Entry 6K0B (electron microscopy, 4.30 A resolution (low resolution: residue-level contacts below are approximate; hydrogen-bond / salt-bridge calls are withheld)); this record covers chains H and V of the 14 polymer chains in the assembly.

[Chain H]
Name: Ribonuclease P protein component 4
From: Methanocaldococcus jannaschii (strain ATCC 43067 / DSM 2661 / JAL-1 / JCM 10045 / NBRC 100440)
Notes: EC 3.1.26.5; fragment: Rpp21
UniProt: Q58372 (RNP4_METJA); numbering as in UniProt (aligned over 1-128)
Amino-acid sequence (128 residues; numbered 1 to 128; the number before each row is that of its first residue):
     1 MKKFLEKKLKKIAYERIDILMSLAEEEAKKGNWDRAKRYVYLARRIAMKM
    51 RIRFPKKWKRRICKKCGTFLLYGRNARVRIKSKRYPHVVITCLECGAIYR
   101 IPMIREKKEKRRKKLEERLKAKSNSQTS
Disordered / not traced: 1, 122-128
Ion coordination: Zn2+: Cys-66, Cys-92, Cys-95
Swiss-Prot annotation at these positions:
  - binding site (Zn(2+)): Cys-63, Cys-66, Cys-92, Cys-95

[Chain V]
Molecule: tRNA
From: Escherichia coli
Notes: fragment: tRNA
Sequence (83 nucleotides; numbered 1 to 83; the number before each row is that of its first residue):
     1 GGUGGGGUUCCCGAGCGGCCAAAGGGAGCAGACUCUAAAUCUGCCGUCAU
    51 CGACUUCGAAGGUUCGAAUCCUUCCCCCACCAC

[How chain H and chain V interact]
Residue-residue contacts (13; chain H residue first):
  Lys-3(H) / C48(V)
  Lys-8(H) / A53(V)
  Lys-8(H) / C54(V)
  Leu-9(H) / U55(V)
  Lys-10(H) / C54(V)
  Met-48(H) / C65(V)
  Met-48(H) / G66(V)
  Lys-49(H) / U64(V)
  Lys-49(H) / G66(V)
  Lys-49(H) / A67(V)
  Arg-51(H) / G18(V)
  Arg-51(H) / C65(V)
  Arg-51(H) / G66(V)
Also at the interface, not in a pair above, chain H (8 interface residues in all): Lys-2

[Overview]
8 residues of chain H face 9 of chain V across their interface. Cys-66(H), Cys-92(H) and Cys-95(H) coordinate
Zn2+. UniProt lists 4 Zn2+-binding residues on chain H.
Here chain H is Ribonuclease P protein component 4 (Methanocaldococcus jannaschii (strain ATCC 43067 / DSM
2661 / JAL-1 / JCM 10045 / NBRC 100440)) and chain V is tRNA (Escherichia coli). Entry 6K0B (cryo-EM structure
of archaeal Ribonuclease P with mature tRNA) was determined by electron microscopy (same publication as 6K0A).
